4Y52 - chains A and E of the 13 polymer chains in the assembly; structure by X-ray diffraction, 3.50 A resolution.

# Chain A
Protein: DNA-directed RNA polymerase II subunit RPB1
Source organism: Saccharomyces cerevisiae (strain ATCC 204508 / S288c)
Notes: EC 2.7.7.6
UniProt: P04050 (RPB1_YEAST); residues 1-1733 here = UniProt positions 1-1733
Sequence (1733 residues; row label = number of the first residue in the row):
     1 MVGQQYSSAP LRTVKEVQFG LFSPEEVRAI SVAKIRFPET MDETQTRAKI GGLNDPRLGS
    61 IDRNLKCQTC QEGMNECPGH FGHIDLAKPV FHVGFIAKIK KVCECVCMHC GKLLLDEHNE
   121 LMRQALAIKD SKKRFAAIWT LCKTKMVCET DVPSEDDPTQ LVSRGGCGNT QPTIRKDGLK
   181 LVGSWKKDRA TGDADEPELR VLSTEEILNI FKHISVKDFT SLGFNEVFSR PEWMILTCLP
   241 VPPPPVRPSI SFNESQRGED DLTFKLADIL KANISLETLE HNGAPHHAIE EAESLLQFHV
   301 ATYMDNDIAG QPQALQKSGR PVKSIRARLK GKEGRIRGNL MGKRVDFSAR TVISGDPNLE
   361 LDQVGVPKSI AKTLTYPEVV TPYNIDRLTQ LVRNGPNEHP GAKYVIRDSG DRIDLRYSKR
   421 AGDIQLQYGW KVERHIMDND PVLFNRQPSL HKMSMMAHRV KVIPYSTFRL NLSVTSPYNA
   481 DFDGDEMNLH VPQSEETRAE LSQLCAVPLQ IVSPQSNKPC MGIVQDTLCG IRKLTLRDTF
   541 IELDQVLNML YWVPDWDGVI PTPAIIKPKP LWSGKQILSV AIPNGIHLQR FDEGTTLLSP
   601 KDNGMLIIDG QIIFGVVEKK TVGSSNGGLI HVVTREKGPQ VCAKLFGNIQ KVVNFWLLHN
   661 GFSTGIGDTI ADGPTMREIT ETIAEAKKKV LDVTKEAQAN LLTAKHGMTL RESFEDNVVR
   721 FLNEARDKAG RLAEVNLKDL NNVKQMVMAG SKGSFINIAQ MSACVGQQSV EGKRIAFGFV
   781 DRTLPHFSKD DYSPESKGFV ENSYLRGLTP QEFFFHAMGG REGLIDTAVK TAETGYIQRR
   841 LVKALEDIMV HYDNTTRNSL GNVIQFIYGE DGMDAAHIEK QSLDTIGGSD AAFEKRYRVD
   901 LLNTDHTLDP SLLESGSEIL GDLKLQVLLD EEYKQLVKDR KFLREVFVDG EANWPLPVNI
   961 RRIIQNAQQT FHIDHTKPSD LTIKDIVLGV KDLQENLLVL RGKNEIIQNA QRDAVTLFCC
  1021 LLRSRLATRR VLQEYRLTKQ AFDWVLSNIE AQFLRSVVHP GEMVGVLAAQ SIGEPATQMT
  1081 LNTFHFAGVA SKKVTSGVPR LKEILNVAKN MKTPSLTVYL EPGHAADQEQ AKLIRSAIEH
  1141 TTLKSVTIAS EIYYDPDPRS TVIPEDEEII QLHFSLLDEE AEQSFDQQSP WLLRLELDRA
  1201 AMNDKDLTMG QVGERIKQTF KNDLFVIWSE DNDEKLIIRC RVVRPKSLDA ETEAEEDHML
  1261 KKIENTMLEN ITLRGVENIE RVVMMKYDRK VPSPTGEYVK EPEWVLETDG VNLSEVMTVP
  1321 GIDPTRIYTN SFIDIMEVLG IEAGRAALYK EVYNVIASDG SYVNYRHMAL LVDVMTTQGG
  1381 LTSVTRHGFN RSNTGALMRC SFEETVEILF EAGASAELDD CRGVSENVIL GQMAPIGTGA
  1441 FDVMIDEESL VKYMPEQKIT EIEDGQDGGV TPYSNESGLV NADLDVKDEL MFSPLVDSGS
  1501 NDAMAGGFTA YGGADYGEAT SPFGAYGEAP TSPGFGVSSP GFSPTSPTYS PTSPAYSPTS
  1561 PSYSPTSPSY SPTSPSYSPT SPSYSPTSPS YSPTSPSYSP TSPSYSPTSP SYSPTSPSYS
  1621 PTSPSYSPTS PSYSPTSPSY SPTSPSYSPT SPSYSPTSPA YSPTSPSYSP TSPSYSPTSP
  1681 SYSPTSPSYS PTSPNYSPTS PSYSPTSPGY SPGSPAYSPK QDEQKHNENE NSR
Disordered / not traced: 1-2, 149-150, 155-160, 187-198, 1082-1091, 1177-1186, 1244-1253, 1446-1733
Curated features (UniProtKB/Swiss-Prot):
  - region: Pro-248 to Asp-260 (Lid loop), Asn-306 to Lys-323 (Rudder loop), Pro-810 to Glu-822 (Bridging helix)
  - binding site (Zn(2+)): Cys-67, Cys-70, Cys-77, His-80, Cys-107, Cys-110, Cys-148, Cys-167
  - binding site (Mg(2+)): Asp-481, Asp-483, Asp-485
  - modified residue: Thr-1471 (Phosphothreonine)
  - cross-link (Glycyl lysine isopeptide (Lys-Gly)): Lys-695 (interchain with G-Cter in ubiquitin), Lys-1246 (interchain with G-Cter in ubiquitin), Lys-1350 (interchain with G-Cter in ubiquitin)
  - natural variant: Ser-1653 to Pro-1659 (deletion: In strain: A364A)
  - mutagenesis: Lys-1246 (K1246R: Impairs ubiquitination during transcription stress)

# Chain E
Protein: DNA-directed RNA polymerases I, II, and III subunit RPABC1
Source organism: Saccharomyces cerevisiae (strain ATCC 204508 / S288c)
UniProt: P20434 (RPAB1_YEAST); residues 1-215 here = UniProt positions 1-215
Sequence (215 residues; each row starts with the number of its first residue):
     1 MDQENERNIS RLWRAFRTVK EMVKDRGYFI TQEEVELPLE DFKAKYCDSM GRPQRKMMSF
    61 QANPTEESIS KFPDMGSLWV EFCDEPSVGV KTMKTFVIHI QEKNFQTGIF VYQNNITPSA
   121 MKLVPSIPPA TIETFNEAAL VVNITHHELV PKHIRLSSDE KRELLKRYRL KESQLPRIQR
   181 ADPVALYLGL KRGEVVKIIR KSETSGRYAS YRICM
Disordered / not traced: 1

# Interface between chain A and chain E
Pairs across the interface (88):
  Thr-855(A) with Tyr-168(E)
  Arg-857(A) with Tyr-168(E), hydrogen bond (side chain-backbone); Leu-170(E)
  Leu-860(A) with Gln-174(E), hydrogen bond (backbone-side chain)
  Gly-861(A) with Gln-174(E), hydrogen bond (backbone-side chain)
  Asn-862(A) with Ser-173(E); Gln-174(E)
  Val-863(A) with Leu-170(E), hydrophobic; Gln-174(E), hydrogen bond (backbone-backbone); Pro-176(E)
  Gln-865(A) with Tyr-208(E)
  Phe-866(A) with Tyr-168(E), hydrophobic; Leu-175(E), hydrophobic; Tyr-208(E), hydrogen bond (backbone-side chain); Ala-209(E); Ser-210(E); Tyr-211(E)
  Gly-869(A) with Thr-204(E), hydrogen bond (backbone-side chain)
  Glu-870(A) with Arg-200(E), salt bridge; Ser-202(E), hydrogen bond; Thr-204(E); Ser-205(E), hydrogen bond (backbone-side chain); Tyr-208(E)
  Asp-871(A) with Thr-204(E); Ser-205(E)
  Phe-942(A) with Gly-206(E); Arg-207(E)
  Val-946(A) with Lys-201(E); Ser-202(E)
  Phe-947(A) with Glu-203(E)
  Trp-954(A) with Glu-203(E)
  Asn-1004(A) with Arg-167(E)
  Ile-1006(A) with Glu-163(E); Arg-167(E)
  Ala-1010(A) with Tyr-168(E)
  Asp-1013(A) with Ser-205(E); Arg-207(E)
  Ala-1014(A) with Ser-205(E)
  Thr-1016(A) with Ser-205(E)
  Leu-1017(A) with Glu-203(E); Thr-204(E); Ser-205(E), hydrogen bond (backbone-backbone); Gly-206(E)
  Met-1317(A) with Val-142(E)
  Thr-1318(A) with Arg-11(E), hydrogen bond; Arg-14(E), hydrogen bond (backbone-side chain); Ala-138(E); Val-142(E)
  Val-1319(A) with Arg-14(E)
  Pro-1320(A) with Arg-14(E)
  Pro-1324(A) with Val-142(E), hydrophobic; His-147(E)
  Thr-1325(A) with His-146(E), hydrogen bond (side chain-backbone); His-147(E); Glu-148(E), hydrogen bond (backbone-backbone)
  Arg-1326(A) with Glu-148(E)
  Ile-1327(A) with His-147(E), hydrogen bond (backbone-side chain)
  Tyr-1328(A) with Leu-149(E), hydrophobic
  Glu-1337(A) with Pro-183(E)
  Val-1338(A) with Ile-144(E); Pro-183(E)
  Leu-1339(A) with Ile-144(E), hydrophobic; His-147(E); Val-150(E)
  Gly-1340(A) with Asp-182(E); Pro-183(E)
  Ile-1341(A) with Asp-182(E), hydrogen bond (backbone-side chain); Arg-212(E)
  Glu-1342(A) with Pro-151(E); Ile-198(E); Arg-200(E), salt bridge; Arg-212(E), salt bridge
  Ala-1343(A) with Leu-149(E)
  Arg-1345(A) with Arg-200(E)
  Ala-1346(A) with Leu-149(E), hydrophobic
  Tyr-1349(A) with Glu-203(E), hydrogen bond
  Tyr-1365(A) with Glu-203(E); Thr-204(E)
  Arg-1366(A) with Thr-204(E)
  Asp-1373(A) with Arg-200(E), salt bridge
  Thr-1376(A) with Arg-212(E), hydrogen bond (backbone-side chain)
  Thr-1377(A) with Pro-176(E); Arg-177(E), hydrogen bond (backbone-backbone); Arg-212(E)
  Gln-1378(A) with Arg-177(E); Met-215(E)
  Gly-1379(A) with Arg-177(E); Gln-179(E)
Interface residues without a listed pair, chain A (56 interface residues in all): Ile-864, Ile-867, Ile-1007, Gln-1218, Ile-1335, Met-1336, Ala-1347, Gly-1380
Interface residues without a listed pair, chain E (43 interface residues in all): Glu-4, Val-141, His-153, Ile-178, Val-184

# In short
56 residues of chain A and 43 residues of chain E are in contact, with 18 hydrogen bonds and 4 salt bridges.
Among the polar pairs are Glu-870(A)/Arg-200(E), Glu-1342(A)/Arg-200(E) and Glu-1342(A)/Arg-212(E).
Here chain A is DNA-directed RNA polymerase II subunit RPB1 and chain E is DNA-directed RNA polymerases I, II,
and III subunit RPABC1, both from Saccharomyces cerevisiae (strain ATCC 204508 / S288c). Entry 4Y52 (Crystal
structure of 5-Carboxycytosine Recognition by RNA Polymerase II during Transcription Elongation) was
determined by X-ray diffraction together with 4Y7N from the same study.
